7FJD - chains d and e of the 8 polymer chains in the assembly; structure by electron microscopy, 3.20 A resolution.

Chain d:
Protein: T-cell surface glycoprotein CD3 delta chain
From: Homo sapiens
UniProtKB: P04234 (CD3D_HUMAN); residue numbers follow UniProt; this construct covers 1-171
Chain sequence (171 residues; row label = number of the first residue in the row):
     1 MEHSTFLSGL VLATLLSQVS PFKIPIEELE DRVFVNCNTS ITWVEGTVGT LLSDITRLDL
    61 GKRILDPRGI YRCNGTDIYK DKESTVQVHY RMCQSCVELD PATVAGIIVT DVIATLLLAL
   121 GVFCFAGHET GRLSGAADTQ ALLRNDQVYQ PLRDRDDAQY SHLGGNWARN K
Disordered / not traced: 1-21, 129-171
Swiss-Prot annotation at these positions:
  - modified residue (Phosphotyrosine): Tyr149, Tyr160
  - glycosylation (N-linked (GlcNAc...) asparagine): Asn38, Asn74
Cystine bridges: Cys37-Cys73, Cys93-Cys96

Chain e:
Protein: T-cell surface glycoprotein CD3 epsilon chain
From: Homo sapiens
UniProtKB: P07766 (CD3E_HUMAN); numbering as in UniProt (aligned over 1-207)
Chain sequence (207 residues; row label = number of the first residue in the row):
     1 MQSGTHWRVL GLCLLSVGVW GQDGNEEMGG ITQTPYKVSI SGTTVILTCP QYPGSEILWQ
    61 HNDKNIGGDE DDKNIGSDED HLSLKEFSEL EQSGYYVCYP RGSKPEDANF YLYLRARVCE
   121 NCMEMDVMSV ATIVIVDICI TGGLLLLVYY WSKNRKAKAK PVTRGAGAGG RQRGQNKERP
   181 PPVPNPDYEP IRKGQRDLYS GLNQRRI
Disordered / not traced: 1-32, 156-207
Cystine bridges: Cys49-Cys98

Chain d / chain e interface:
Contacting residue pairs (46):
  Lys23(d) - Tyr95(e)
  Lys23(d) - Tyr111(e)
  Ile24(d) - Tyr95(e)  hydrogen bond (backbone-side chain)
  Pro25(d) - Tyr95(e)
  Ile26(d) - Tyr95(e)  hydrogen bond (backbone-side chain)
  Glu28(d) - Arg115(e)
  Glu45(d) - Pro35(e)
  Arg72(d) - Gln33(e)
  Glu83(d) - Asn109(e)
  Thr85(d) - Asn109(e)
  Thr85(d) - Phe110(e)
  Thr85(d) - Tyr111(e)  hydrogen bond (backbone-backbone)
  Gln87(d) - Tyr36(e)  hydrogen bond (side chain-backbone)
  Gln87(d) - Tyr111(e)  hydrogen bond (backbone-backbone)
  Gln87(d) - Leu112(e)
  Gln87(d) - Tyr113(e)  hydrogen bond (backbone-backbone)
  Val88(d) - Tyr113(e)
  His89(d) - Val38(e)
  His89(d) - Tyr113(e)  hydrogen bond (backbone-backbone)
  His89(d) - Leu114(e)
  His89(d) - Arg115(e)  hydrogen bond (backbone-backbone)
  Tyr90(d) - Tyr113(e)
  Tyr90(d) - Arg115(e)
  Arg91(d) - Ile40(e)
  Arg91(d) - Arg115(e)  hydrogen bond (backbone-backbone)
  Arg91(d) - Arg117(e)  hydrogen bond (side chain-backbone)
  Arg91(d) - Glu124(e)  salt bridge
  Met92(d) - Arg115(e)
  Met92(d) - Arg117(e)
  Cys93(d) - Arg117(e)
  Cys93(d) - Cys122(e)  hydrophobic
  Ser95(d) - Met125(e)  hydrogen bond (side chain-backbone)
  Cys96(d) - Cys122(e)  hydrophobic
  Cys96(d) - Met123(e)
  Val97(d) - Cys122(e)
  Val97(d) - Met123(e)  hydrogen bond (backbone-backbone)
  Glu98(d) - Glu120(e)
  Glu98(d) - Asn121(e)
  Leu99(d) - Asn121(e)  hydrogen bond (backbone-backbone)
  Leu99(d) - Met123(e)  hydrophobic
  Asp100(d) - Asn121(e)
  Pro101(d) - Asn121(e)
  Asp111(d) - Asp137(e)
  Thr115(d) - Thr141(e)
  Val122(d) - Leu145(e)  hydrophobic
  Ala126(d) - Ser152(e)
Other interface residues (no listed pair), chain d (33 interface residues in all): Phe22, Ser84, Val86, Leu118, Ala119, Phe123
Other interface residues (no listed pair), chain e (32 interface residues in all): Asn62, Asp63, Ala108, Ala116, Val118, Cys119, Val148, Tyr149

Summary:
33 residues of chain d face 32 of chain e across their interface, with 13 hydrogen bonds and 1 salt bridge.
Polar contacts include Arg91(d)-Glu124(e), Ile24(d)-Tyr95(e) and Ile26(d)-Tyr95(e).
Here chain d is T-cell surface glycoprotein CD3 delta chain and chain e is T-cell surface glycoprotein CD3
epsilon chain, both from Homo sapiens. Entry 7FJD (Cryo-EM structure of a membrane protein(WT)) was determined
by electron microscopy together with 7FJE and 7FJF from the same study.
